8K43 - chains A2 and A3 of the 12 polymer chains in the assembly; structure by electron microscopy, 3.00 A resolution.

== Chain A2 (and A3) ==
Molecule: VP2
Organism: Banna virus
Notes: chain A3 of this document is another copy of the same molecule, construct and numbering; everything in this record applies to it too
UniProtKB: Q9INH3 (Q9INH3_9REOV); numbering as in UniProt (aligned over 1-955)
Chain sequence (955 residues; numbered 1 to 955; the number before each row is that of its first residue):
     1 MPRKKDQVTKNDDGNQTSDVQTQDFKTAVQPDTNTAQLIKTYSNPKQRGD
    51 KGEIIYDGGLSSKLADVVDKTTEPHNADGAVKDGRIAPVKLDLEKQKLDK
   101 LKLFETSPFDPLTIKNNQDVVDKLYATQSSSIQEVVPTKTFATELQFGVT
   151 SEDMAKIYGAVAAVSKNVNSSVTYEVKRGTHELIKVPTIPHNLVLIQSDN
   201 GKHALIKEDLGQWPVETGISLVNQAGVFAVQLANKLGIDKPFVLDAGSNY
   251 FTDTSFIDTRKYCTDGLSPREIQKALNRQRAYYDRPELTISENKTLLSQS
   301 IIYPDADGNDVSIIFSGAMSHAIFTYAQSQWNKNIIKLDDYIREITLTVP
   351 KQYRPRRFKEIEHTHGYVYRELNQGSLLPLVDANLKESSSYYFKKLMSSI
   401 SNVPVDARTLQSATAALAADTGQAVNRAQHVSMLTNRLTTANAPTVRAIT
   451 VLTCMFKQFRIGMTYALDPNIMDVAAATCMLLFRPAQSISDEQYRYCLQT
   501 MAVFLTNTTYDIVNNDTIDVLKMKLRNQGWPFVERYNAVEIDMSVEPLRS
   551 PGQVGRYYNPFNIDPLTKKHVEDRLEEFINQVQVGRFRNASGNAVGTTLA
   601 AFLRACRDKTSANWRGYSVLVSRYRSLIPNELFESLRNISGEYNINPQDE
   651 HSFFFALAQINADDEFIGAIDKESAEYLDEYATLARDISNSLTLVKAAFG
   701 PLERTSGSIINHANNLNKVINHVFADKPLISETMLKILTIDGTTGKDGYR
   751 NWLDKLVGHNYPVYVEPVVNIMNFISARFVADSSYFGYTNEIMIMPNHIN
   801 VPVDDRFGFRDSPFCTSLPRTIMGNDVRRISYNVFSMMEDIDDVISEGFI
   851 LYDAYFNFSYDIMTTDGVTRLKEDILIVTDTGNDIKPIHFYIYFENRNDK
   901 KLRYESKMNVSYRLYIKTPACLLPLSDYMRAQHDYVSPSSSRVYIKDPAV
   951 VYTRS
Not modelled in the structure: 1-181
Construct notes: conflict Lys97 (Arg in Q9INH3)

== Interface between chain A2 and chain A3 ==
Pairs across the interface (30; chain A2 residue first):
  Asn426(A2) with Val425(A3); Asn426(A3)
  Arg427(A2) with Gly422(A3); Gln423(A3); Ala424(A3)
  Ala428(A2) with Gly422(A3); Gln423(A3), hydrogen bond (backbone-backbone)
  His430(A2) with Ala419(A3); Asp420(A3), salt bridge
  Leu467(A2) with Arg408(A3)
  Asp468(A2) with Asp608(A3)
  Val503(A2) with Arg604(A3), hydrogen bond (backbone-side chain)
  Phe504(A2) with Arg604(A3)
  Asn507(A2) with Glu576(A3); Ile579(A3); Asn580(A3), hydrogen bond; Arg604(A3); Arg607(A3), hydrogen bond
  Thr509(A2) with Arg607(A3); Ser611(A3)
  Asp511(A2) with Lys568(A3); Ser611(A3)
  Ile512(A2) with Lys569(A3)
  Arg588(A2) with Asp420(A3), salt bridge; Gln583(A3), hydrogen bond (backbone-side chain); Arg604(A3)
  Asn589(A2) with Asp420(A3); Gln583(A3), hydrogen bond
  Ala590(A2) with Val584(A3), hydrophobic
  Ser591(A2) with Asn593(A3), hydrogen bond
Interface residues without a listed pair, chain A2 (19 interface residues in all): Gln429, Met433, Thr508
Interface residues without a listed pair, chain A3 (23 interface residues in all): Ser412, Ala418, Thr597

== In short ==
The interface between chain A2 and chain A3 involves 19 residues on one side and 23 on the other; the contacts
include 7 hydrogen bonds and 2 salt bridges. Polar pairs include His430(A2)-Asp420(A3), Arg588(A2)-Asp420(A3)
and Val503(A2)-Arg604(A3).
Chain A2 and chain A3 are both VP2 (Banna virus); the structure, In situ structure of RNA-dependent RNA
polymerase in full BAV particles, was determined by electron microscopy, deposited together with 8K42, 8K49
and 8K4A.
